Entry 4YYX (X-ray diffraction, 1.79 A resolution); this record covers chain A.

# Chain A
Molecule: Tight junction protein ZO-1 fused with Claudin-2 C-terminal
Source organism: Homo sapiens
UniProtKB: chimeric construct of Q07157, P57739: residues 18-110 from Q07157 (ZO1_HUMAN), isoform Q07157-2 positions 18-110 (same numbers); residues 114-120 from P57739 positions 224-230 (UniProt number = residue number + 110)
Chain sequence (107 residues; numbered 14 to 120; the number before each row is that of its first residue):
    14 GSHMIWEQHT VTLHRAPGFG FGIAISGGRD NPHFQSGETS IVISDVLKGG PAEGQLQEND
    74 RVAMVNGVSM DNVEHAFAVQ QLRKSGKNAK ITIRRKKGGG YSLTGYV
Disordered / not traced: 14-16
Differences from the reference sequence: expression tag (14-17); linker (111-113)
UniProt features mapped onto this chain:
  - region: Tyr119, Val120 (Interactions with TJP1, TJP2 and TJP3)
From the paper describing this entry:
  - conformationally variable residues (side-chain flip): His46, Phe47
  - interface residues: Ile38, Ser39, Asn44, Arg96

# In short
The paper reports interface residues Ile38, Ser39 and Asn44 among others; conformational variability at His46
and Phe47.
Chain A is Tight junction protein ZO-1 fused with Claudin-2 C-terminal (Homo sapiens); the structure, Crystal
structure of the ZO-1 PDZ1 domain in complex with the 7-mer Claudin2 C-terminal tail, was determined by X-ray
diffraction, deposited together with 4OEO and 4OEP.
